Entry 5JH6 (X-ray diffraction, 2.37 A resolution); this record covers chain A.

[Chain A]
Protein: Mitogen-activated protein kinase kinase kinase 7, TGF-beta-activated kinase 1 and MAP3K7-binding protein 1
From: Homo sapiens
Notes: EC 2.7.11.25
UniProt: chimeric construct of O43318, Q15750: residues 31-303 from O43318 (M3K7_HUMAN), isoform O43318-4 positions 31-303 (same numbers); residues 468-504 from Q15750 positions 468-504 (same numbers)
Chain sequence (314 residues; row label = number of the first residue in the row; note: 164 numbers in that range are skipped by the numbering (no residue carries them; nothing is unmodelled there)):
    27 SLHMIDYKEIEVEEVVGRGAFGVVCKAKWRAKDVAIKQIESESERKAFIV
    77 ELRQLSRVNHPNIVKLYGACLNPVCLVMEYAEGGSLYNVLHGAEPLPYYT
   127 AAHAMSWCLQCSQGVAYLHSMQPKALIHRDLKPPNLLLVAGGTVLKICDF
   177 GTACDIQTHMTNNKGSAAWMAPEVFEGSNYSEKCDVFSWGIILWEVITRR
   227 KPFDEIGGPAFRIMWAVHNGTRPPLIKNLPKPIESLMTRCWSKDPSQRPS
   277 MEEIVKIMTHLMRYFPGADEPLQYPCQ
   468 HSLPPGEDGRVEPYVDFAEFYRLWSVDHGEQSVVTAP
Unresolved in the structure: 48, 94-96, 177-190, 497-504
Glycans and other covalent adducts: compound T92 linked to Cys174
Differences from the reference sequence: expression tag (27-30)
Small-molecule neighbours: T92 (2-[(5-chloro-2-{[4-(4-methylpiperazin-1-yl)phenyl]amino}pyrimidin-4-yl)amino]phenyl prop-2-enoate): Val42, Gly43, Val50, Ala61, Lys63, Met104, Glu105, Tyr106, Ala107, Gly110, Asn114, Pro160, Asn161, Leu163, Phe176
UniProt features mapped onto this chain:
  - active site: Asp156 (Proton acceptor)
  - binding site (ATP): Val42 to Val50, Lys63
  - modified residue: Thr184 (Microbial infection: O-acetylthreonine), Thr187 (Microbial infection: O-acetylthreonine), Ser192 (Phosphoserine)
  - cross-link (Glycyl lysine isopeptide (Lys-Gly)): Lys72 (interchain with G-Cter in ubiquitin), Lys158 (interchain with G-Cter in ubiquitin), Lys209 (interchain with G-Cter in ubiquitin)
  - site: Phe484 (Required for interaction with MAP3K7)
Reported in the primary citation:
  - binding site for T92: Cys174

[In short]
Compound T92 is covalently linked to Cys174. UniProt lists active-site residue Asp156 and 10 ATP-binding
residues. From the paper: a binding site for T92 at Cys174.
Chain A is Mitogen-activated protein kinase kinase kinase 7, TGF-beta-activated kinase 1 and MAP3K7-binding
protein 1 (Homo sapiens); the structure, Crystal structure of TL10-92 bound to TAK1-TAB1, was determined by
X-ray diffraction, deposited together with 5J7S, 5J8I, 5J9L, 5JK3 and 5E7R.
